PDB entry 6GH6 | electron microscopy, 4.10 A resolution (low resolution: residue-level contacts below are approximate; hydrogen-bond / salt-bridge calls are withheld) | chains M and N of the 8 polymer chains in the assembly

[Chain M]
Protein: RNA polymerase sigma-54 factor
Organism: Klebsiella pneumoniae
UniProt: A0A0J4U551 (A0A0J4U551_KLEPN); numbering as in UniProt; present here: 1-258, 294-397, 414-477
Amino-acid sequence (497 residues; each row starts with the number of its first residue; numbers below 1 keep their minus sign (Met-19 is residue -19); X marks 51 residues of unknown identity (built as UNK)):
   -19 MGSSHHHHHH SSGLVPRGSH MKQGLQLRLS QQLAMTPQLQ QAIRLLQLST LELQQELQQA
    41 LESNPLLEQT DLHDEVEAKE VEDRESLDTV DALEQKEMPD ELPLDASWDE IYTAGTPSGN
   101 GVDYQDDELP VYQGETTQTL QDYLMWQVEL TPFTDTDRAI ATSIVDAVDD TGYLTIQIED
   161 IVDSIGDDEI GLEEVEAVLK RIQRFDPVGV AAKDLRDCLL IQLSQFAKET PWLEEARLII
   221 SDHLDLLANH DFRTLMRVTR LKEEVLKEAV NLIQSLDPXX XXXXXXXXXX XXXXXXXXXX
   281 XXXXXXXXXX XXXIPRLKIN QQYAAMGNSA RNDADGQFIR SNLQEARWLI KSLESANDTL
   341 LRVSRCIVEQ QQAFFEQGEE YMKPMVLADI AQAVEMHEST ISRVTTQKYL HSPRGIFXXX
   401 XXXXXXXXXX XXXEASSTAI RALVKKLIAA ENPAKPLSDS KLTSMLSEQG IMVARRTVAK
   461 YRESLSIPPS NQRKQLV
Unresolved in the structure: -19 to 114, 258, 294-334, 397, 414, 474-477
Sequence notes: initiating methionine (-19); expression tag (-18 to 0); engineered mutation Ala336 (Arg in A0A0J4U551)
Reported in the primary citation:
  - conformationally variable residues (order/disorder transition): Gln317 to Ile330

[Chain N]
Molecule: nifH promoter non-tmeplate DNA
Sequence (63 nucleotides; each row starts with the number of its first residue; numbers below 1 keep their minus sign (DG-35 is residue -35)):
   -35 GAGACGGCTG GCACGACTTT TGCACTCGAC TAAAGGGGCG CGCATGCTGT TGCGCATTCA
    25 TGT
Unresolved in the structure: -35 to -34, 15-27

[How chain M and chain N interact]
Residue-residue contacts (8; chain M residue first):
  Leu367(M) with DT-17(N)
  Glu378(M) with DT-16(N)
  Ser379(M) with DT-16(N); DT-15(N)
  Ser382(M) with DT-16(N)
  Leu437(M) with DG-26(N)
  Asp439(M) with DG-26(N)
  Ser470(M) with DG-26(N)
Interface residues without a listed pair, chain M (9 interface residues in all): Arg383, Thr386

[In short]
9 residues of chain M face 4 of chain N across their interface. The paper reports conformational variability
at Gln317(M).
Chain M is RNA polymerase sigma-54 factor (Klebsiella pneumoniae) and chain N is nifH promoter non-tmeplate
DNA; the structure, Cryo-EM structure of bacterial RNA polymerase-sigma54 holoenzyme intermediate partially
loaded complex, was determined by electron microscopy, deposited together with 6GFW and 6GH5.
